PDB entry 5Y2E | X-ray diffraction, 2.70 A resolution | chains A and C of the 4 polymer chains in the assembly

# Chain A (and C)
Name: Non-structural glycoprotein 4
From: Rotavirus A (strain RVA/Cow/United States/NCDV-Lincoln/1969/G6P6[1])
Notes: chain C of this document is another copy of the same molecule, construct and numbering; everything in this record applies to it too
Reference sequence: P08434 (NSP4_ROTBN); numbering as in UniProt (aligned over 95-140)
Sequence (47 residues; row label = number of the first residue in the row):
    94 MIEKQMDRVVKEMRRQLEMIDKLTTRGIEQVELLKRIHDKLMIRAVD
Not modelled in the structure: 139-140 (chain C: fully traced)
Sequence notes: expression tag (94); engineered mutation Gly120 (Glu in P08434)
UniProt features mapped onto this chain:
  - binding site (Ca(2+)): Gln123

# Interface between chain A and chain C
Pairs across the interface (46; chain A residue first):
  Glu96(A) - His131(C)  hydrogen bond (backbone-side chain)
  Glu96(A) - Leu134(C)
  Glu96(A) - Met135(C)
  Glu96(A) - Ala138(C)
  Met99(A) - Leu127(C)
  Met99(A) - Ile130(C)  hydrophobic
  Met99(A) - His131(C)
  Met99(A) - Leu134(C)  hydrophobic
  Asp100(A) - Lys128(C)  salt bridge
  Asp100(A) - His131(C)  salt bridge
  Val103(A) - Val124(C)
  Val103(A) - Leu127(C)  hydrophobic
  Val103(A) - Lys128(C)
  Lys104(A) - Lys128(C)
  Met106(A) - Val124(C)  hydrophobic
  Arg107(A) - Ile121(C)
  Arg107(A) - Val124(C)
  Arg107(A) - Glu125(C)  salt bridge
  Arg107(A) - Lys128(C)
  Leu110(A) - Thr117(C)
  Leu110(A) - Ile121(C)  hydrophobic
  Glu111(A) - Ile121(C)
  Ile113(A) - Thr117(C)
  Asp114(A) - Asp114(C)
  Asp114(A) - Thr117(C)
  Thr117(A) - Leu110(C)
  Thr117(A) - Ile113(C)
  Thr117(A) - Asp114(C)
  Gly120(A) - Leu110(C)
  Ile121(A) - Arg107(C)
  Ile121(A) - Leu110(C)  hydrophobic
  Ile121(A) - Glu111(C)
  Val124(A) - Val103(C)
  Val124(A) - Met106(C)  hydrophobic
  Val124(A) - Arg107(C)
  Val124(A) - Leu110(C)  hydrophobic
  Glu125(A) - Arg107(C)  salt bridge
  Leu127(A) - Met99(C)
  Leu127(A) - Val103(C)  hydrophobic
  Ile130(A) - Met99(C)  hydrophobic
  His131(A) - Glu96(C)  hydrogen bond (side chain-backbone)
  His131(A) - Met99(C)
  His131(A) - Asp100(C)  salt bridge
  Leu134(A) - Glu96(C)
  Met135(A) - Glu96(C)
  Ala138(A) - Glu96(C)
Also at the interface, not in a pair above, chain A (24 interface residues in all): Met94, Lys128
Also at the interface, not in a pair above, chain C (23 interface residues in all): Met94, Gly120

# In short
The interface between chain A and chain C involves 24 residues on one side and 23 on the other, with 2
hydrogen bonds and 5 salt bridges. Polar contacts include Asp100(A)-Lys128(C), Asp100(A)-His131(C) and
Arg107(A)-Glu125(C). Curated annotation (UniProt) lists Ca2+-binding residue Gln123(A) on chain A.
Both chains are Non-structural glycoprotein 4 (Rotavirus A (strain RVA/Cow/United
States/NCDV-Lincoln/1969/G6P6[1])). Entry 5Y2E (Crystal structure of the oligomerization domain of NSP4 from
the rotavirus strain NCDV) was determined by X-ray diffraction (same publication as 5Y2H and 5Y2J).
